5XCV - chains A and B of the 3 polymer chains in the assembly; structure by X-ray diffraction, 2.14 A resolution.

== Chain A ==
Protein: VH(S112C)-SARAH chimera
Chain sequence (172 residues; row label = number of the first residue in the row; a row labelled like 82A-82C holds insertion residues (82A, then the next letters in order); numbers below 1 keep their minus sign (Gly-3 is residue -3)):
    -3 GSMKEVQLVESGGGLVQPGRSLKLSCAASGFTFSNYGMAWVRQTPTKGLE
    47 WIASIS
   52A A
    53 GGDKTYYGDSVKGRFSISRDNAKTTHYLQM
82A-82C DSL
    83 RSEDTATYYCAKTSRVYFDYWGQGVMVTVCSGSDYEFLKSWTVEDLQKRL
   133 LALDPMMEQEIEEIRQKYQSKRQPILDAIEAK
Unresolved in the structure: -3 to -2, 164
Cystine bridges: Cys22-Cys92
Ion coordination: Ca2+ site 1: Asp127 (shared with 2 residues of chain D); Ca2+ site 2: Glu145, Gln148 (shared with 1 residue of chain D)

== Chain B ==
Protein: VL-SARAH(S37C) chimera
Chain sequence (165 residues; each row starts with the number of its first residue; note: 2 numbers in that range are skipped by the numbering (no residue carries them; nothing is unmodelled there); a row labelled like 30A-30B holds insertion residues (30A, then the next letters in order); numbers below 1 keep their minus sign (Gly-3 is residue -3)):
    -3 GSHMQFVLTQPNS
    11 VSTNLGSTVKLSCKRSTGNI
30A-30B GS
    31 NYVNWYQQHEGRSPTTMIYRDDKRPDGVPDRFSGSI
66A-66B DR
    67 SSNSALLTINNVQTEDEADYFCHSYSSG
    96 IVFGGGTKLTVLGGSDYEFLKSWTVEDLQKRLLALDPMMEQEIEEIRQKY
   146 QCKRQPILDAIEAK
Unresolved in the structure: -3 to 0, 107-117, 159
Cystine bridges: Cys23-Cys88

== Interface between chain A and chain B ==
Pairs across the interface (80):
  Gly10(A) - Gln143(B)
  Leu11(A) - Gln143(B)
  Leu11(A) - Gln146(B)
  Leu11(A) - Cys147(B)  hydrophobic
  Val37(A) - Phe98(B)  hydrophobic
  Gln39(A) - Gln38(B)  hydrogen bond
  Gln39(A) - Phe87(B)
  Leu45(A) - Phe87(B)  hydrophobic
  Leu45(A) - Phe98(B)
  Trp47(A) - Ile96(B)  hydrophobic
  Tyr91(A) - Gln38(B)  hydrogen bond
  Tyr91(A) - Arg42(B)
  Tyr91(A) - Ser43(B)
  Arg97(A) - Arg50(B)
  Val98(A) - Tyr32(B)  hydrophobic
  Val98(A) - Asn34(B)  hydrogen bond (backbone-side chain)
  Val98(A) - Arg50(B)
  Val98(A) - Tyr91(B)
  Tyr99(A) - Asn34(B)
  Tyr99(A) - Tyr36(B)
  Tyr99(A) - Thr46(B)
  Tyr99(A) - Tyr49(B)  hydrophobic
  Phe100(A) - Tyr36(B)  hydrogen bond (backbone-side chain)
  Phe100(A) - Thr46(B)  hydrogen bond (backbone-side chain)
  Phe100(A) - His89(B)
  Phe100(A) - Ile96(B)  hydrophobic
  Phe100(A) - Phe98(B)  hydrophobic
  Asp101(A) - Thr46(B)  hydrogen bond (backbone-side chain)
  Trp103(A) - Tyr36(B)
  Trp103(A) - Pro44(B)  hydrophobic
  Trp103(A) - Phe98(B)  hydrophobic
  Gly104(A) - Ser43(B)  hydrogen bond (backbone-side chain)
  Gln105(A) - Arg42(B)
  Gln105(A) - Ser43(B)
  Met108(A) - Gln136(B)
  Met108(A) - Glu140(B)
  Thr110(A) - Gln143(B)  hydrogen bond
  Cys112(A) - Cys147(B)  disulfide
  Tyr117(A) - Pro151(B)  hydrophobic
  Leu120(A) - Pro151(B)
  Leu128(A) - Ile152(B)
  Leu128(A) - Ala155(B)  hydrophobic
  Leu128(A) - Ile156(B)  hydrophobic
  Arg131(A) - Ile152(B)
  Leu132(A) - Arg149(B)
  Leu132(A) - Ile152(B)  hydrophobic
  Leu132(A) - Leu153(B)  hydrophobic
  Leu132(A) - Ile156(B)  hydrophobic
  Leu135(A) - Tyr145(B)
  Leu135(A) - Lys148(B)
  Leu135(A) - Arg149(B)
  Asp136(A) - Arg149(B)  salt bridge
  Met138(A) - Tyr145(B)  hydrogen bond (backbone-side chain)
  Met139(A) - Tyr145(B)
  Met139(A) - Arg149(B)  hydrogen bond
  Glu142(A) - Ile141(B)
  Glu142(A) - Lys144(B)  salt bridge
  Glu142(A) - Tyr145(B)  hydrogen bond
  Ile143(A) - Ile141(B)  hydrophobic
  Ile146(A) - Met134(B)  hydrophobic
  Ile146(A) - Glu137(B)
  Ile146(A) - Ile141(B)  hydrophobic
  Lys149(A) - Glu137(B)  salt bridge
  Tyr150(A) - Leu130(B)
  Tyr150(A) - Met133(B)
  Tyr150(A) - Met134(B)
  Tyr150(A) - Glu137(B)  hydrogen bond
  Lys153(A) - Leu130(B)
  Arg154(A) - Leu127(B)
  Arg154(A) - Leu130(B)
  Arg154(A) - Asp131(B)  salt bridge
  Arg154(A) - Met134(B)
  Ile157(A) - Leu123(B)
  Ile157(A) - Arg126(B)
  Ile157(A) - Leu127(B)  hydrophobic
  Ile157(A) - Leu130(B)  hydrophobic
  Leu158(A) - Leu127(B)  hydrophobic
  Ala160(A) - Leu123(B)  hydrophobic
  Ile161(A) - Leu123(B)  hydrophobic
  Ile161(A) - Gln124(B)
Other interface residues (no listed pair), chain A (44 interface residues in all): Gly44, Thr89, Val111, Val125, Gln129, Arg147
Other interface residues (no listed pair), chain B (42 interface residues in all): Gly94, Gly100, Ile138
Disulfides between the chains: Cys112(A)-Cys147(B)

== Summary ==
44 residues of chain A face 42 of chain B across their interface; the contacts include 1 disulfide bond, 12
hydrogen bonds and 4 salt bridges. Polar contacts include Asp136(A)-Arg149(B), Glu142(A)-Lys144(B) and
Lys149(A)-Glu137(B). The Ca2+ site 2 is built by Glu145(A) and Gln148(A).
Chain A is VH(S112C)-SARAH chimera and chain B is VL-SARAH(S37C) chimera; the structure, Crystal structure of
NZ-1 Fv-clasp fragment with its antigen peptide, was determined by X-ray diffraction (same publication as
5XCQ, 5XCR, 5XCT and 5XCX).
